Entry 8UBE (electron microscopy, 3.05 A resolution); this record covers chains B and C of the 9 polymer chains in the assembly.

# Chain B (and C)
Name: Avd
From: Bordetella phage BPP-1
Notes: chain C of this document is another copy of the same molecule, construct and numbering; everything in this record applies to it too
UniProtKB: chimeric construct of Q775D7, Q9FA38: residues 1-124 from Q775D7 (Q775D7_BPBPP) positions 1-124 (same numbers); residues 125-290 from Q9FA38 positions 5-170 (UniProt number = residue number - 120)
Chain sequence (290 residues; row label = number of the first residue in the row):
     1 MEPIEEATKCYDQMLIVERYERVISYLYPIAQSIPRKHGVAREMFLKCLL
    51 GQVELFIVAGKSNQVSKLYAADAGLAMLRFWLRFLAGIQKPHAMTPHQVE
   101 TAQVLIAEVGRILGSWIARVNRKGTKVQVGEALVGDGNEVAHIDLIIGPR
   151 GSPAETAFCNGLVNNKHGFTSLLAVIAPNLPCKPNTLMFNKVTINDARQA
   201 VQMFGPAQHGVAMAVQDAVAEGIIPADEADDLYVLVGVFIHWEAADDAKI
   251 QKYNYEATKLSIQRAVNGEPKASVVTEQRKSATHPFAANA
Not modelled in the structure: 123-290 (chain C: 1-10, 122-290)

# How chain B and chain C interact
Contacting residue pairs (46; chain B residue first):
  Ile4(B) with Ala107(C), hydrophobic; Arg111(C)
  Glu6(B) with Asp72(C); Ala76(C); Arg79(C), salt bridge
  Ala7(B) with Asp72(C), hydrogen bond (backbone-side chain); Ile117(C), hydrophobic
  Thr8(B) with Tyr69(C)
  Val17(B) with Arg83(C)
  Glu21(B) with Phe80(C); Arg83(C), salt bridge
  Ile24(B) with Phe80(C), hydrophobic; Phe84(C), hydrophobic
  Tyr28(B) with His38(C), hydrogen bond; Ala41(C); Phe84(C), hydrophobic; Ile88(C)
  Gln32(B) with Lys37(C), hydrogen bond (side chain-backbone); His38(C), hydrogen bond
  Arg36(B) with Arg36(C)
  Arg42(B) with Lys37(C)
  Glu43(B) with Val40(C)
  Leu46(B) with Val40(C), hydrophobic; Met44(C)
  Lys47(B) with Val40(C); Glu43(C), salt bridge; Met44(C)
  Leu50(B) with Ala41(C), hydrophobic; Met44(C), hydrophobic; Met77(C); Phe80(C); Trp81(C), hydrophobic; Phe84(C), hydrophobic
  Gly51(B) with Met44(C)
  Val53(B) with Met77(C), hydrophobic; Phe80(C), hydrophobic
  Glu54(B) with Met77(C), hydrogen bond (backbone-side chain)
  Ile57(B) with Ala73(C); Ala76(C), hydrophobic; Met77(C), hydrophobic
  Val58(B) with Ala73(C), hydrophobic
  Lys61(B) with Tyr69(C); Asp72(C), salt bridge; Ala73(C); Ala76(C); Arg79(C)
Also at the interface, not in a pair above, chain B (23 interface residues in all): Gln13, Ser62
Also at the interface, not in a pair above, chain C (23 interface residues in all): Ala70, Lys90

# Summary
The chain B/chain C interface involves 23 residues from each chain, with 5 hydrogen bonds and 4 salt bridges.
Polar contacts include Glu6(B)-Arg79(C), Glu21(B)-Arg83(C) and Lys47(B)-Glu43(C).
Chain B and chain C are both Avd (Bordetella phage BPP-1); the structure, Diversity-generating retroelement
(DGR) ribonucleoprotein reverse transcriptase - Resting State 1a, was determined by electron microscopy
together with 8UB7, 8UB8, 8UB9, 8UBA, 8UBB, 8UBC, 8UBD and 8UBF from the same study.
